PDB entry 3OE7 | X-ray diffraction, 3.19 A resolution | chains F and G of the 9 polymer chains in the assembly

[Chain F]
Name: ATP synthase subunit beta
Organism: Saccharomyces cerevisiae
Notes: EC 3.6.3.14
UniProt: P00830 (ATPB_YEAST); residues 3-478 here correspond to UniProt positions 36-511 (UniProt number = residue number + 33)
Sequence (484 residues; numbered -5 to 478; the number before each row is that of its first residue; numbers below 1 keep their minus sign (Ala-5 is residue -5)):
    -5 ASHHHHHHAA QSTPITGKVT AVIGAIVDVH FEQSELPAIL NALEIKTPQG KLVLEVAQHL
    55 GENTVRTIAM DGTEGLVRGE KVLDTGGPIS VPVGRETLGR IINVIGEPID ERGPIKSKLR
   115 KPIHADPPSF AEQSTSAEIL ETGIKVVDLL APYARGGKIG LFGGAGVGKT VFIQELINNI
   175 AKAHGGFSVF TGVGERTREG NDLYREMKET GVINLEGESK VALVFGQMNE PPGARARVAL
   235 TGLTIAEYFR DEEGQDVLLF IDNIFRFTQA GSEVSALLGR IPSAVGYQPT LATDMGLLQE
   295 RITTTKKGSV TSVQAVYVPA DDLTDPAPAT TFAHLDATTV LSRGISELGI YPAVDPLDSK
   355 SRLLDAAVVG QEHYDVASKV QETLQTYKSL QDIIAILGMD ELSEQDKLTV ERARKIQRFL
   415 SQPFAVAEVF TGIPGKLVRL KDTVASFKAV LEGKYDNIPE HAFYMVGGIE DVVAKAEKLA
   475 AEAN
Not modelled in the structure: -5 to 6, 476-478
Differences from the reference sequence: expression tag (-5 to 2)
Bound ions: Mg2+: Thr164, Glu189 (together with AMP-PNP)
Ligand contacts:
  - AMP-PNP (ANP; phosphoaminophosphonic acid-adenylate ester), molecule 1: Gly158, Ala159, Gly160, Val161, Gly162, Lys163, Thr164, Val165, Glu189, Arg190, Tyr311, Tyr345, Phe418, Ala421, Phe424, Thr425
  - AMP-PNP (ANP), molecule 2: Ser355, Arg356, Tyr368
From the paper describing this entry:
  - binding site for phosphate ion: Lys163, Arg190, Asp256, Arg260

[Chain G]
Name: ATP synthase subunit gamma
Organism: Saccharomyces cerevisiae
Notes: EC 3.6.3.14
UniProt: P38077 (ATPG_YEAST); residues 1-278 here correspond to UniProt positions 34-311 (UniProt number = residue number + 33)
Sequence (278 residues; row label = number of the first residue in the row):
     1 ATLKEVEMRL KSIKNIEKIT KTMKIVASTR LSKAEKAKIS AKKMDEAEQL FYKNAETKNL
    61 DVEATETGAP KELIVAITSD KGLCGSIHSQ LAKAVRRHLN DQPNADIVTI GDKIKMQLLR
   121 THPNNIKLSI NGIGKDAPTF QESALIADKL LSVMKAGTYP KISIFYNDPV SSLSFEPSEK
   181 PIFNAKTIEQ SPSFGKFEID TDANVPRDLF EYTLANQMLT AMAQGYAAEI SARRNAMDNA
   241 SKNAGDMINR YSILYNRTRQ AVITNELVDT ITGASSLG
Not modelled in the structure: 60-70, 277-278
Differences from the reference sequence: engineered mutation Thr270 (Ile303 in P38077)

[How chain F and chain G interact]
Contacting residue pairs - 18 pairs, chain F then chain G:
  Ile275(F) - Thr272(G)
  Pro276(F) - Thr272(G)
  Asp386(F) - Arg9(G)  salt bridge
  Asp386(F) - Met247(G)
  Ala389(F) - Asn243(G)  hydrogen bond (backbone-side chain)
  Ala389(F) - Met247(G)  hydrophobic
  Ile390(F) - Ala240(G)
  Ile390(F) - Asn243(G)
  Ile390(F) - Ala244(G)  hydrophobic
  Ile390(F) - Met247(G)  hydrophobic
  Leu391(F) - Leu83(G)  hydrophobic
  Asp394(F) - Gly85(G)
  Asp394(F) - Ser86(G)
  Glu395(F) - Leu83(G)  hydrogen bond (side chain-backbone)
  Glu395(F) - Cys84(G)
  Glu398(F) - Gln117(G)
  Glu398(F) - Arg120(G)
  Lys401(F) - Ser89(G)
Interface residues without a listed pair, chain G (17 interface residues in all): Ile16, Gly82, Asn239, Ser276

[In short]
The interface between chain F and chain G involves 10 residues on one side and 17 on the other; the contacts
include 2 hydrogen bonds and 1 salt bridge. Among the polar pairs are Asp386(F)-Arg9(G), Ala389(F)-Asn243(G)
and Glu395(F)-Leu83(G). The paper reports a binding site for phosphate ion at Lys163(F), Arg190(F) and
Asp256(F) among others.
Chain F is ATP synthase subunit beta and chain G is ATP synthase subunit gamma, both from Saccharomyces
cerevisiae; the structure, Structure of four mutant forms of yeast f1 ATPase: gamma-I270T, was determined by
X-ray diffraction, deposited together with 3OEH and 3OFN.
